8E9W - chains A and B of the 5 polymer chains in the assembly; structure by electron microscopy, 2.69 A resolution.

== Chain A ==
Molecule: Muscarinic acetylcholine receptor M3
Source organism: Homo sapiens
UniProtKB: P20309 (ACM3_HUMAN); the construct lacks a stretch of the UniProt sequence and is renumbered around it, so the offset changes along the chain: 46-265 = UniProt 46-265; 446-463 = UniProt 266-283; 464-590 = UniProt 464-590
Amino-acid sequence (365 residues; numbered 46 to 590; 180 numbers in that range are skipped by the numbering (no residue carries them; nothing is unmodelled there); the number before each row is that of its first residue):
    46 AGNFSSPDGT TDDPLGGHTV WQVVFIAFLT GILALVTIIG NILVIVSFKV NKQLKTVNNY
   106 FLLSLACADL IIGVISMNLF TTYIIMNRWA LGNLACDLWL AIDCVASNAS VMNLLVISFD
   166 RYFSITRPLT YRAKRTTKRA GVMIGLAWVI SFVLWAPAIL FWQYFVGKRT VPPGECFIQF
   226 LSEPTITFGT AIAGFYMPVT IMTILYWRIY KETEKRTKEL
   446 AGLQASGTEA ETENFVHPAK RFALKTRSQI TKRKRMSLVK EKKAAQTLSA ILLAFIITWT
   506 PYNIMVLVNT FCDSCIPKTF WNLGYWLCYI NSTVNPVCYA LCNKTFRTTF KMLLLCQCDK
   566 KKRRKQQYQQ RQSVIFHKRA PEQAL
Disordered / not traced: 46-63, 446-485, 564-590
Construct notes: engineered mutation C149 (Tyr in P20309), G239 (Ala in P20309)
Disulfides: C141-C221, C517-C520
Residues lining bound ligands: DCZ (WEC; 11-(4-methylpiperazin-1-yl)-5H-dibenzo[b,e][1,4]diazepine): D148, C149, S152, N153, W200, L226, T232, A236, G239, F240, W504, Y507, N508, V511, Y530, C533, Y534

== Chain B ==
Molecule: miniGq
Source organism: Homo sapiens
Amino-acid sequence (246 residues; row label = number of the first residue in the row):
     1 MGSTVSAEDK AAAERSKMID KNLREDGEKA RRTLRLLLLG ADNSGKSTIV KQMRILHGGS
    61 GGSGGTSGIF ETKFQVDKVN FHMFDVGGQR DERRKWIQCF NDVTAIIFVV DSSDYNRLQE
   121 ALNDFKSIWN NRWLRTISVI LFLNKQDLLA EKVLAGKSKI EDYFPEFARY TTPEDATPEP
   181 GEDPRVTRAK YFIRKEFVDI STASGDGRHI CYPHFTCAVD TENARRIFND CKDIILQMNL
   241 REYNLV
Disordered / not traced: 1-4, 53-67, 88-92, 174-182

== Chain A / chain B interface ==
Residue-residue contacts (39):
  N103(A) with Y243(B)
  D165(A) with Y243(B)
  R166(A) with Y243(B)
  S169(A) with N239(B), hydrogen bond (backbone-side chain); Y243(B), hydrogen bond
  I170(A) with L236(B); N239(B); L240(B), hydrophobic; Y243(B), hydrophobic
  P173(A) with K232(B); I235(B)
  L174(A) with L34(B), hydrophobic; V79(B); F228(B), hydrophobic; I235(B), hydrophobic
  R177(A) with N239(B); E242(B), salt bridge; Y243(B), hydrogen bond
  A178(A) with R32(B)
  I254(A) with L245(B), hydrophobic
  T258(A) with L245(B); V246(B)
  R261(A) with D233(B); Q237(B), hydrogen bond; V246(B)
  E264(A) with D233(B)
  L265(A) with I210(B), hydrophobic; Y212(B), hydrophobic; D233(B); Q237(B)
  K488(A) with N244(B), hydrogen bond; L245(B)
  A489(A) with L245(B), hydrogen bond (backbone-backbone); V246(B), hydrophobic
  T492(A) with N244(B), hydrogen bond (side chain-backbone)
  L493(A) with L245(B), hydrophobic
  C547(A) with N244(B), hydrogen bond (backbone-side chain)
  N548(A) with E242(B)
  R552(A) with N244(B)
Other interface residues (no listed pair), chain A (24 interface residues in all): T175, K179, T181
Other interface residues (no listed pair), chain B (20 interface residues in all): R31, C231

== Summary ==
Chain A and chain B form an interface of 24 and 20 residues respectively; the contacts include 8 hydrogen
bonds and 1 salt bridge. Polar contacts include R177(A)-E242(B), S169(A)-N239(B) and S169(A)-Y243(B). Ligands
of chain A: DCZ.
Chain A is Muscarinic acetylcholine receptor M3 and chain B is miniGq, both from Homo sapiens; the structure,
CryoEM structure of miniGq-coupled hM3Dq in complex with DCZ, was determined by electron microscopy, deposited
together with 8E9X, 8E9Y, 8E9Z and 8EA0.
